Entry 8OOC (electron microscopy, 2.93 A resolution); this record covers chains D and G of the 10 polymer chains in the assembly.

== Chain D ==
Protein: RuvB-like helicase
Organism: Thermochaetoides thermophila
Notes: EC 3.6.4.12
Reference sequence: G0RYC2 (G0RYC2_CHATD); residue numbers follow UniProt; this construct covers 1-488
Sequence (488 residues; row label = number of the first residue in the row):
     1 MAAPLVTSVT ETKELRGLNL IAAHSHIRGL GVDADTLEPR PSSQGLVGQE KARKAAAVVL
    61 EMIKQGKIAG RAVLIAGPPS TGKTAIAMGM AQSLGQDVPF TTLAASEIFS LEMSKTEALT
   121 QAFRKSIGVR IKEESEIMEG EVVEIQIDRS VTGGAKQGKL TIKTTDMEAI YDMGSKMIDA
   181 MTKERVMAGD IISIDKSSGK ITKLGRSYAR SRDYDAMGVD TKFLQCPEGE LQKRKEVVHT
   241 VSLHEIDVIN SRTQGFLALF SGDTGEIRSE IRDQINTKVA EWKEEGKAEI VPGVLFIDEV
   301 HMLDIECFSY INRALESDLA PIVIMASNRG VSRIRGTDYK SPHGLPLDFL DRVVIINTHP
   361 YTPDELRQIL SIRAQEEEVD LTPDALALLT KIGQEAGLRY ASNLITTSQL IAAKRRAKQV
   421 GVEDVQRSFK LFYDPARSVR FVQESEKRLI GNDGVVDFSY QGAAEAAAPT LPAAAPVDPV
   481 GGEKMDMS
Unresolved in the structure: 1-19, 461-488
Residues lining bound ligands:
  - ADP (adenosine-5'-diphosphate), molecule 1: Ala23, His24, His26, Ile27, Gly45, Leu46, Val47, Gln49, Pro79, Ser80, Thr81, Gly82, Lys83, Thr84, Ala85, Asn328, Tyr361, Ile369, Leu398, Arg399
  - ADP, molecule 2: Arg313, Glu316, Arg352

== Chain G ==
Protein: Chromatin-remodeling ATPase Ino80
Organism: Thermochaetoides thermophila
Notes: EC 3.6.4.-
Sequence (1134 residues; numbered 718 to 1851; the number before each row is that of its first residue):
   718 LELKFQSKGY NQIYDQIWRD LARKDVSKVF RLATDSYATK ASNLKKTAIL ASKEAKRWQL
   778 RTNKGTKDLQ ARAKRVMRDM MGFWKRNERE ERDLRKAAER LELENARKEE ADREAARQRR
   838 KLNFLISQTE LYSHFISKKI KTHEVERSTD HPDVATDEKD KIPEPTLNIN VPEPTGPIAP
   898 KVTDFNSLDF DNEDESALQA AAMANAQNAI AEAQKKAREF NKDETKLDED GEMNFQHPEL
   958 TEFEVAQPKL LNCQLKEYQL KGLNWLVNLY EQGINGILAD EMGLGKTVQS ISVMAYLAER
  1018 YDIWGPFLVV APASTLHNWQ QEVSKFVPDF KVLPYWGTAA DRKVLRKFWD RKHTTYKKDS
  1078 PFHVMITSYQ LVVSDVAYFQ KMKWQYMILD EAQAIKSSQS SRWKCLLGFH CRNRLLLTGT
  1138 PIQNNMQELW ALLHFIMPSL FDSHDEFSEW FSKDIESHAQ SNTKLNEDQL KRLHMILKPF
  1198 MLRRVKKHVQ KELGDKIEID VFCELSYRQR AMYQSLRNQI SIMDLIEKAT VGDNEDSATL
  1258 MNLVMQFRKV CNHPDLFERA DTSSPFFCGH FAETGSFLRE GTNVALGYST RSLVEYRLPR
  1318 LIWCDGGRLD KPGPGNLVAG FRSKYLNHMM NIWTPENIRS SLEGIENFTW LRFVDTSLQE
  1378 AYRASHTDVF ARAVDLASKQ NRLGHMQIVY DEPEDKKWTP VHALFQICER ENPKAVAEIT
  1438 TEGVLRDLMN IARVKYRELG LCRLEKAARP RASAPPIEVV CDSRSAVIER ENIMFHPAMR
  1498 KALFGPTPSE IKEASFGPRP VTLYPPRALL PAPDHDKQRF TNITVPSMAR FVTDSGKLAK
  1558 LDELLRELKE GGHRVLLYFQ MTRMIDLMEE YLTYRNYKYC RLDGSTKLED RRDTVADFQT
  1618 RPEIFIFLLS TRAGGLGINL TTADTVIFYD SDWNPTIDSQ AMDRAHRLGQ TKQVTVYRLI
  1678 TRGTIEERIR KRALQKEEVQ RVVITGTGSV DFSGRRPPEN RNRDIAMWLA DDEQAEMIER
  1738 REKELIESGE YDKIMQQRRK GGKRKRGAAN GDTVPSLEDM YHEGEGHFDD NKGSGAATPV
  1798 DADSLGRGGK RKKAGGSKKA KTTKQRLAIA DGEIDIDYKD DDDKGTDYKD DDDK
Unresolved in the structure: 718-1220, 1242-1255, 1597-1851

== How chain D and chain G interact ==
Residue-residue contacts - 48 pairs, chain D then chain G:
  Ile131(D) with Leu1461(G), hydrophobic
  Glu133(D) with Arg1460(G), salt bridge
  Val151(D) with Ser1512(G)
  Thr152(D) with Ile1508(G); Ala1511(G); Ser1512(G)
  Lys176(D) with Asp1533(G), salt bridge
  Ser197(D) with Arg1460(G)
  Lys200(D) with Glu1455(G), salt bridge
  Val219(D) with Thr1438(G)
  His239(D) with Glu1455(G); Leu1456(G)
  Thr240(D) with Leu1456(G)
  Val241(D) with Leu1458(G), hydrophobic
  Ile246(D) with Ala1464(G), hydrophobic
  Ile249(D) with Leu1458(G), hydrophobic; Lys1463(G), hydrogen bond (backbone-side chain)
  Asn250(D) with Lys1463(G); Ala1464(G), hydrogen bond (side chain-backbone); Ala1465(G), hydrogen bond (side chain-backbone)
  Arg252(D) with Lys1463(G), hydrogen bond (backbone-side chain)
  Gln254(D) with Ala1529(G), hydrogen bond (side chain-backbone); Pro1530(G); Asp1531(G), hydrogen bond (side chain-backbone)
  Gly255(D) with Asp1531(G), hydrogen bond (backbone-side chain)
  Phe256(D) with Tyr1453(G); Lys1463(G); Asp1531(G), hydrogen bond (backbone-side chain)
  Leu257(D) with Ala1449(G), hydrophobic
  Leu259(D) with Tyr1453(G), hydrophobic; Leu1458(G), hydrophobic
  Phe260(D) with Ala1449(G); Tyr1453(G), hydrophobic
  Ile271(D) with Ala1465(G)
  Gln274(D) with Ala1464(G); Ala1465(G); Arg1466(G), hydrogen bond (side chain-backbone); Arg1468(G)
  Ile275(D) with Ala1464(G), hydrophobic
  Lys278(D) with Ala1464(G)
  Glu281(D) with Tyr1224(G), hydrogen bond
  Trp282(D) with Glu1462(G); Ala1464(G), hydrophobic
  Glu284(D) with Tyr1224(G); Arg1227(G), salt bridge
  Glu285(D) with Tyr1224(G), hydrogen bond; Arg1547(G), salt bridge
  Lys287(D) with Glu1462(G), salt bridge
Also at the interface, not in a pair above, chain D (34 interface residues in all): Ser150, Ser198, Glu245, Thr253
Also at the interface, not in a pair above, chain G (33 interface residues in all): Arg1450, Lys1452, Arg1454, Gly1457, Leu1520, Pro1528, His1532, Arg1536, Thr1550

== Overview ==
The interface between chain D and chain G involves 34 residues on one side and 33 on the other, with 11
hydrogen bonds and 6 salt bridges. Among the polar pairs are Glu133(D)-Arg1460(G), Lys176(D)-Asp1533(G) and
Lys200(D)-Glu1455(G). Ligands of chain D: ADP.
Here chain D is RuvB-like helicase and chain G is Chromatin-remodeling ATPase Ino80, both from
Thermochaetoides thermophila. Entry 8OOC (CryoEM Structure INO80core Hexasome complex Rvb core refinement
state1) was determined by electron microscopy (same publication as 8OO7, 8OO9, 8OOA, 8OOF, 8OOP, 8OOR, 8OOS
and 8OOT).
